5S56 - chains B and C of the 6 polymer chains in the assembly; structure by X-ray diffraction, 2.25 A resolution.

== Chain B ==
Name: Tubulin beta-2B chain
From: Bos taurus
Reference sequence: Q6B856 (TBB2B_BOVIN); the author numbering skips numbers that UniProt does not, so the offset changes along the chain: 1-42 = UniProt 1-42; 45-360 = UniProt 43-358; 369-455 = UniProt 359-445
Chain sequence (445 residues; row label = number of the first residue in the row; note: 10 numbers in that range are skipped by the numbering (no residue carries them; nothing is unmodelled there)):
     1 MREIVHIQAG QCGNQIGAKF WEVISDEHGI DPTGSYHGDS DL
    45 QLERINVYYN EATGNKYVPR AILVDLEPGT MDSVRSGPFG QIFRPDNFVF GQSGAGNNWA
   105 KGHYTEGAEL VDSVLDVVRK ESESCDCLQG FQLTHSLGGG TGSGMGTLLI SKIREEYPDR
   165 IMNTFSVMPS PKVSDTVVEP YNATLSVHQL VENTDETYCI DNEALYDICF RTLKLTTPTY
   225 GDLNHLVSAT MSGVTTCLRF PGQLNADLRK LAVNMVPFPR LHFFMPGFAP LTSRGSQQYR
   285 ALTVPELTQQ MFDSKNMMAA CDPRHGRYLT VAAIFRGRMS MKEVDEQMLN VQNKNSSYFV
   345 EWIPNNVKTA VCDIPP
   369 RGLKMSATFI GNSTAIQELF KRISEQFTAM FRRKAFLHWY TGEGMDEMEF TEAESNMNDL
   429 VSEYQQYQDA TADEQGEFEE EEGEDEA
Not modelled in the structure: 279-280, 438-455
Metal / ion sites: Mg2+: Q11 (together with GDP); Ca2+ near E113 (its only coordinating residue here)
Residues lining bound ligands:
  - GDP (guanosine-5'-diphosphate): G10, Q11, C12, Q15, I16, D69, A99, N101, S140, G142, G143, G144, T145, G146, S147, V171, P173, V177, D179, E183, N206, L209, Y224, L227, N228
  - N-benzyl-1-(4-fluorophenyl)methanamine (O3G), molecule 1: I154, I157, R158, Y161, P162, D163, R164, I165, M166, N197, D199, R253
  - N-benzyl-1-(4-fluorophenyl)methanamine (O3G), molecule 2: K176, V177, S178, D179, Y210, P222, T223, Y224, L227
What the authors report for this chain:
  - binding site for N-benzyl-1-(4-fluorophenyl)methanamine: I154, I157, Y161, P162, M166, D199

== Chain C ==
Name: Tubulin alpha-1B chain
From: Bos taurus
Reference sequence: P81947 (TBA1B_BOVIN); residue numbers follow UniProt; this construct covers 1-451
Chain sequence (451 residues; numbered 1 to 451; the number before each row is that of its first residue):
     1 MRECISIHVG QAGVQIGNAC WELYCLEHGI QPDGQMPSDK TIGGGDDSFN TFFSETGAGK
    61 HVPRAVFVDL EPTVIDEVRT GTYRQLFHPE QLITGKEDAA NNYARGHYTI GKEIIDLVLD
   121 RIRKLADQCT GLQGFLVFHS FGGGTGSGFT SLLMERLSVD YGKKSKLEFS IYPAPQVSTA
   181 VVEPYNSILT THTTLEHSDC AFMVDNEAIY DICRRNLDIE RPTYTNLNRL ISQIVSSITA
   241 SLRFDGALNV DLTEFQTNLV PYPRIHFPLA TYAPVISAEK AYHEQLSVAE ITNACFEPAN
   301 QMVKCDPRHG KYMACCLLYR GDVVPKDVNA AIATIKTKRS IQFVDWCPTG FKVGINYQPP
   361 TVVPGGDLAK VQRAVCMLSN TTAIAEAWAR LDHKFDLMYA KRAFVHWYVG EGMEEGEFSE
   421 AREDMAALEK DYEEVGVDSV EGEGEEEGEE Y
Not modelled in the structure: 441-451
Metal / ion sites: Ca2+: D39, T41, G44, E55
Residues lining bound ligands:
  - GTP: G10, Q11, A12, Q15, I16, D69, E71, D98, A99, A100, N101, S140, G142, G143, G144, T145, G146, I171, P173, V177, S178, T179, E183, N206, Y224, L227, N228, I231
  - N-benzyl-1-(4-fluorophenyl)methanamine (O3G): L248, V250, P325, V353, G354, I355

== Interface between chain B and chain C ==
Contacting residue pairs (38; chain B residue first):
  Q96(B) - M1(C)
  Q96(B) - R2(C)
  S97(B) - R2(C)
  N101(B) - E254(C)  hydrogen bond
  D179(B) - E254(C)
  D179(B) - K352(C)  hydrogen bond (backbone-side chain)
  T180(B) - E254(C)
  T180(B) - N258(C)
  V181(B) - N258(C)  hydrogen bond (backbone-side chain)
  T221(B) - K326(C)
  A397(B) - W346(C)
  M398(B) - W346(C)
  R400(B) - D345(C)  salt bridge
  R400(B) - S439(C)  hydrogen bond
  R401(B) - Y262(C)  hydrogen bond (backbone-side chain)
  R401(B) - D345(C)  salt bridge
  R401(B) - W346(C)
  R401(B) - E434(C)  hydrogen bond (side chain-backbone)
  R401(B) - V435(C)
  R401(B) - V437(C)  hydrogen bond (side chain-backbone)
  R401(B) - D438(C)
  R401(B) - S439(C)  hydrogen bond
  K402(B) - Y262(C)
  A403(B) - P261(C)
  A403(B) - Y262(C)
  A403(B) - W346(C)  hydrophobic
  F404(B) - T257(C)
  F404(B) - N258(C)
  F404(B) - V260(C)
  F404(B) - P261(C)  hydrogen bond (backbone-backbone)
  F404(B) - W346(C)  hydrophobic
  H406(B) - V260(C)  hydrogen bond (side chain-backbone)
  H406(B) - P261(C)
  H406(B) - Y262(C)
  H406(B) - P263(C)
  W407(B) - Q256(C)
  W407(B) - T257(C)  hydrogen bond (side chain-backbone)
  W407(B) - V260(C)
Interface residues without a listed pair, chain B (19 interface residues in all): G100, V182, L405
Interface residues without a listed pair, chain C (22 interface residues in all): P325, N329, P348

== In short ==
19 residues of chain B face 22 of chain C across their interface; the contacts include 11 hydrogen bonds and 2
salt bridges. Polar contacts include R400(B)-D345(C), R401(B)-D345(C) and N101(B)-E254(C). One
N-benzyl-1-(4-fluorophenyl)methanamine molecule is bound between chain B and chain C. From the paper: a
binding site for N-benzyl-1-(4-fluorophenyl)methanamine at I154(B), I157(B) and Y161(B) among others.
Here chain B is Tubulin beta-2B chain and chain C is Tubulin alpha-1B chain, both from Bos taurus. Entry 5S56
(Tubulin-Z2856434783-complex) was determined by X-ray diffraction together with 5S4L, 5S4M, 5S4N, 5S4O, 5S4P,
5S4Q and 52 further entries from the same study.
